PDB entry 8DQM | X-ray diffraction, 2.70 A resolution | chains A and D of the 4 polymer chains in the assembly

[Chain A]
Molecule: Isoaspartyl aminopeptidase
Organism: Roseivivax halodurans
Notes: fragment: N-terminal residues 1-177
UniProtKB: X7EBZ8 (X7EBZ8_9RHOB); residue numbers follow UniProt; this construct covers 1-177
Sequence (177 residues; row label = number of the first residue in the row):
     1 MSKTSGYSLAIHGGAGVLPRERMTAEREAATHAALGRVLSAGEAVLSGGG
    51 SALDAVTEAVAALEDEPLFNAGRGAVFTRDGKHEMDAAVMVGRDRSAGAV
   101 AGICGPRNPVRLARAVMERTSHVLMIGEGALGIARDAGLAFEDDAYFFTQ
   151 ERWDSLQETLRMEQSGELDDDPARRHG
Unresolved in the structure: 1-5, 165-177
Bound ions: Na+: Leu63, Glu64, Glu66, Phe69, Ala71, Arg73

[Chain D]
Molecule: Isoaspartyl aminopeptidase
Organism: Roseivivax halodurans
Notes: fragment: C-terminal residues 178-310
UniProtKB: X7EBZ8 (X7EBZ8_9RHOB); residues 180-312 here correspond to UniProt positions 178-310 (UniProt number = residue number - 2)
Sequence (139 residues; each row starts with the number of its first residue):
   180 TVGAVARDAEGRLAAATSTGGMTAKRAGRVGDSPVIGAGTFADDGTCAIS
   230 ATGDGEAFLRLSVAHEIDARMRLRGESLRSAAEAVIGSDLEAIGGSGGLI
   280 AIDRDGAIVTPYNCEGMYRGWVLGSGERETAIYENLYFQ
Unresolved in the structure: 314-318
Sequence notes: expression tag (313-318)

[Chain A / chain D interface]
Contacting residue pairs (22):
  Asp94(A) - Arg239(D)  hydrogen bond (backbone-side chain)
  Arg95(A) - Arg239(D)  hydrogen bond (side chain-backbone)
  Arg95(A) - Leu240(D)
  Thr120(A) - Arg205(D)
  Ser121(A) - Glu235(D)
  His122(A) - Met201(D)
  His122(A) - Arg205(D)
  His122(A) - Arg208(D)
  His122(A) - Glu235(D)  salt bridge
  Val123(A) - Glu235(D)
  Val123(A) - Leu238(D)  hydrophobic
  Val123(A) - Arg239(D)
  Leu124(A) - Arg208(D)
  Leu124(A) - Val209(D)  hydrogen bond (backbone-backbone)
  Met125(A) - Arg205(D)
  Met125(A) - Ala206(D)
  Met125(A) - Gly207(D)
  Met125(A) - Arg208(D)
  Ile126(A) - Gly207(D)  hydrogen bond (backbone-backbone)
  Ile126(A) - Val209(D)  hydrophobic
  Gly129(A) - Ala206(D)
  Ile133(A) - Arg205(D)
Interface residues without a listed pair, chain A (14 interface residues in all): Met90, Ser96, Arg119

[Summary]
14 residues of chain A face 10 of chain D across their interface, with 4 hydrogen bonds and 1 salt bridge.
Among the polar pairs are His122(A)-Glu235(D), Asp94(A)-Arg239(D) and Arg95(A)-Arg239(D). The Na+ site is
built by Leu63(A), Glu64(A), Glu66(A), Phe69(A), Ala71(A) and Arg73(A).
Chain A is Isoaspartyl aminopeptidase and chain D is Isoaspartyl aminopeptidase, both from Roseivivax
halodurans; the structure, Crystal structure of isoaspartyl aminopeptidase from Roseivivax halodurans DSM
15395, was determined by X-ray diffraction (same publication as 8DQN).
